Entry 6JP6 (X-ray diffraction, 2.70 A resolution); this record covers chains A and B.

== Chain A ==
Protein: tRNA (guanosine(34)-2'-O)-methyltransferase non-catalytic subunit TRM734
Organism: Saccharomyces cerevisiae S288c
UniProtKB: Q08924 (WDR6_YEAST); residues 1-1013 here = UniProt positions 1-1013
Amino-acid sequence (1028 residues; each row starts with the number of its first residue):
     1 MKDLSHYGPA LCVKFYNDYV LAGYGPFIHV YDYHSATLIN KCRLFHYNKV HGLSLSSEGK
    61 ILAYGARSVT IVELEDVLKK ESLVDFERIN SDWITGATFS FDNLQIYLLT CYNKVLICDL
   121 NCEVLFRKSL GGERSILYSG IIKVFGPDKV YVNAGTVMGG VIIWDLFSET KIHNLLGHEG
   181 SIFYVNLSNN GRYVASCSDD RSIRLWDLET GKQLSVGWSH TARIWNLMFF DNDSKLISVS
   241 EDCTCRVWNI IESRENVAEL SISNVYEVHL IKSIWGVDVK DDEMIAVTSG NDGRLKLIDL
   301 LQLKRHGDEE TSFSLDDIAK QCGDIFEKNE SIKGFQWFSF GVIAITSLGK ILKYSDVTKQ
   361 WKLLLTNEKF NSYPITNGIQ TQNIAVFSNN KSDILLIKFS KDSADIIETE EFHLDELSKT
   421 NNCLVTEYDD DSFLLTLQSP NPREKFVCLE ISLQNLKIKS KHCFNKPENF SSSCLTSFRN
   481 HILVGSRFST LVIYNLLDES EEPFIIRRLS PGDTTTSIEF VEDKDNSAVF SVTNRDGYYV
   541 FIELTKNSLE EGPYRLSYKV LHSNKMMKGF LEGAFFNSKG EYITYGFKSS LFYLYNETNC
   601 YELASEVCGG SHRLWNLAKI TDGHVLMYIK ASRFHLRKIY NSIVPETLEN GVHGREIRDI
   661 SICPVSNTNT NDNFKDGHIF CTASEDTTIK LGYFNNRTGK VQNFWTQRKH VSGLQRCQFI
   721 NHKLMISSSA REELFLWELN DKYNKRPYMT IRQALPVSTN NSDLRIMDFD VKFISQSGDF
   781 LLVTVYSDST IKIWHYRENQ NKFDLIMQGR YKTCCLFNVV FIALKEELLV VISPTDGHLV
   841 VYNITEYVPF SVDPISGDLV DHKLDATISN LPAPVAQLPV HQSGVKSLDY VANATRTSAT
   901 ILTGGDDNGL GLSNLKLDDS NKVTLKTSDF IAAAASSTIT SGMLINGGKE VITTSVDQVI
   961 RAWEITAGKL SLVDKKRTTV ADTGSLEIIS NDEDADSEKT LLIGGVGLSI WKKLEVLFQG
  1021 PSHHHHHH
Unresolved in the structure: 548-554, 759-762, 993-996, 1014-1028
Differences from the reference sequence: expression tag (1014-1028)

== Chain B ==
Protein: tRNA (cytidine(34)/guanosine(34)-2'-O)-methyltransferase
Organism: Saccharomyces cerevisiae S288c
Notes: EC 2.1.1.205
UniProtKB: P38238 (TRM7_YEAST); residue numbers follow UniProt; this construct covers 1-310
Amino-acid sequence (325 residues; each row starts with the number of its first residue):
     1 MGKSSKDKRD LYYRKAKEQG YRARSAFKLL QLNDQFHFLD DPNLKRVVDL CAAPGSWSQV
    61 LSRKLFDESP SSDKEDRKIV SVDLQPMSPI PHVTTLQADI THPKTLARIL KLFGNEKADF
   121 VCSDGAPDVT GLHDLDEYVQ QQLIMSALQL TACILKKGGT FVAKIFRGRD IDMLYSQLGY
   181 LFDKIVCAKP RSSRGTSLEA FIVCLGYNPP SNWTPKLDVN TSVDEFFQGC FLNKLCISDK
   241 LSHWNEEERN IAEFMACGSL QSFDSDATYH DLPSSVAGTS SSLDPVQSPT NPPYKKALEL
   301 KRSGKLTRSV LEVLFQGPSH HHHHH
Unresolved in the structure: 1-8, 213-232, 260-325
Differences from the reference sequence: expression tag (311-325)
What the authors report for this chain:
  - catalytic residues: Lys-28 (by similarity / conservation)
  - mutagenesis - A26P: decreased catalytic activity
  - mutagenesis - A26P: unchanged binding to tRNA (guanosine(34)-2'-O)-methyltransferase non-catalytic subunit TRM734 (chain A)

== Interface between chain A and chain B ==
Residue-residue contacts (54; chain A residue first):
  Tyr-47(A) / Arg-169(B)
  Asn-48(A) / Arg-169(B)  hydrogen bond
  His-51(A) / Leu-132(B)
  His-51(A) / Asp-134(B)  salt bridge
  Arg-67(A) / Met-173(B)
  Arg-67(A) / Glu-246(B)  salt bridge
  Arg-67(A) / Glu-247(B)  salt bridge
  Ile-89(A) / Glu-247(B)
  Ser-91(A) / Asp-239(B)
  Asp-92(A) / Tyr-138(B)
  Asp-92(A) / Asp-239(B)
  Trp-93(A) / Asp-134(B)
  Trp-93(A) / Leu-135(B)
  Trp-93(A) / Tyr-138(B)  hydrogen bond (backbone-side chain)
  Cys-111(A) / Tyr-138(B)
  Cys-111(A) / Gln-142(B)
  Tyr-112(A) / Gln-142(B)  hydrogen bond
  Lys-114(A) / Asn-233(B)
  Ser-129(A) / Asn-233(B)
  Leu-130(A) / Asn-233(B)  hydrogen bond (backbone-side chain)
  Gly-132(A) / Asn-233(B)
  Arg-134(A) / Asn-233(B)
  Ile-136(A) / Gln-142(B)
  Tyr-138(A) / Val-139(B)
  Phe-183(A) / Thr-130(B)
  Arg-223(A) / Val-129(B)  hydrogen bond (side chain-backbone)
  Arg-223(A) / Thr-130(B)
  Trp-225(A) / Thr-130(B)
  Trp-275(A) / Thr-130(B)
  Trp-275(A) / Leu-132(B)  hydrophobic
  Gln-882(A) / Phe-254(B)  hydrogen bond (side chain-backbone)
  Gln-882(A) / Met-255(B)
  Gln-882(A) / Ala-256(B)
  Asp-906(A) / Arg-167(B)  salt bridge
  Asp-906(A) / Lys-189(B)
  Asp-906(A) / Phe-254(B)
  Asp-907(A) / Phe-254(B)
  Asn-908(A) / Arg-167(B)  hydrogen bond
  Ala-933(A) / Ile-251(B)  hydrophobic
  Ala-935(A) / Ile-251(B)
  Ser-936(A) / Ile-171(B)
  Ser-936(A) / Asp-172(B)  hydrogen bond
  Ser-936(A) / Ile-251(B)
  Ser-937(A) / Arg-167(B)  hydrogen bond (side chain-backbone)
  Thr-938(A) / Arg-167(B)  hydrogen bond
  Val-956(A) / Arg-167(B)
  Val-956(A) / Leu-198(B)  hydrophobic
  Asp-957(A) / Gly-168(B)
  Asp-957(A) / Arg-169(B)
  Gln-958(A) / Arg-169(B)
  Arg-977(A) / Arg-249(B)
  Ala-981(A) / His-133(B)
  Asp-982(A) / Leu-198(B)
  Val-1006(A) / His-133(B)
Also at the interface, not in a pair above, chain A (46 interface residues in all): Leu-11, Ala-66, Glu-133, Met-158, Ser-273, Asn-291, Glu-656, Arg-658, Ser-883
Also at the interface, not in a pair above, chain B (36 interface residues in all): Leu-84, Pro-127, Asp-128, Gly-131, Tyr-175, Thr-196, Lys-234, Cys-236, Ser-238, Ser-242
Interface features reported in the paper:
  - residue pairs: Asn-48(A)/Arg-169(B), His-51(A)/Asp-134(B), Arg-67(A)/Glu-247(B), Tyr-112(A)/Gln-142(B), Lys-114(A)/Asn-233(B), Gly-132(A)/Asn-233(B), Arg-134(A)/Cys-236(B), Arg-223(A)/Val-129(B), Arg-658(A)/Thr-196(B), Asp-906(A)/Arg-167(B), Asn-908(A)/Arg-167(B), Ser-936(A)/Asp-172(B), Ser-937(A)/Arg-167(B), Thr-938(A)/Arg-167(B), Glu-246(B)/Arg-67(A)
  - interface residues, chain A: Gln-882(A)
  - interface residues, chain B: Asn-233(B)

== Overview ==
46 residues of chain A and 36 residues of chain B are in contact; the contacts include 10 hydrogen bonds and 4
salt bridges. Among the polar pairs are His-51(A)/Asp-134(B), Arg-67(A)/Glu-246(B) and Arg-67(A)/Glu-247(B).
The authors report contacts between Asn-48(A) and Arg-169(B), His-51(A) and Asp-134(B) and Arg-67(A) and
Glu-247(B) among others. From the paper: the catalytic residue Lys-28(B); A26P of chain B reduces catalytic
activity.
Chain A is tRNA (guanosine(34)-2'-O)-methyltransferase non-catalytic subunit TRM734 and chain B is tRNA
(cytidine(34)/guanosine(34)-2'-O)-methyltransferase, both from Saccharomyces cerevisiae S288c; the structure,
The X-ray structure of yeast tRNA methyltransferase complex of Trm7 and Trm734 essential for 2'-O-methylation
at ..., was determined by X-ray diffraction, deposited together with 6JPL.
